8OEL - chains D and T of the 7 polymer chains in the assembly; structure by electron microscopy, 8.24 A resolution (very low resolution: no residue pairs are listed; an interface is given only as per-side residue counts).

# Chain D
Protein: Replication factor A
Source organism: Pyrococcus abyssi
UniProt: G8ZHS0 (G8ZHS0_PYRAB); residue numbers follow UniProt; this construct covers 3-358
Chain sequence (358 residues; row label = number of the first residue in the row):
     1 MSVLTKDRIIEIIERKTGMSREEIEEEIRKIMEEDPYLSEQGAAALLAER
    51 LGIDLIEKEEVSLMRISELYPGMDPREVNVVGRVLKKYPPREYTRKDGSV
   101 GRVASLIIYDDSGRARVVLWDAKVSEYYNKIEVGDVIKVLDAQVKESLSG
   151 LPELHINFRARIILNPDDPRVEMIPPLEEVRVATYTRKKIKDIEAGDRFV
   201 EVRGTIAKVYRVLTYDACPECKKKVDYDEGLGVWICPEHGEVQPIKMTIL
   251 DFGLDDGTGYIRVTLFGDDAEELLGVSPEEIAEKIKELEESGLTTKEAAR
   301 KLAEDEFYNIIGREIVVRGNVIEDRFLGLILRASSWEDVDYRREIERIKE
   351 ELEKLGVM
Not modelled in the structure: 1-61, 175-185
Sequence notes: initiating methionine (1); expression tag (2)
Ion coordination: Zn2+: Cys218, Cys221, Cys236, His239

# Chain T
Molecule: poly dT
Sequence (100 nucleotides; row label = number of the first residue in the row):
     1 TTTTTTTTTTTTTTTTTTTTTTTTTTTTTTTTTTTTTTTTTTTTTTTTTT
    51 TTTTTTTTTTTTTTTTTTTTTTTTTTTTTTTTTTTTTTTTTTTTTTTTTT
Not modelled in the structure: 15-29, 44-100

# How chain D and chain T interact
At this resolution (8 A) residue pairs are not listed: 21 residues of chain D and 9 of chain T lie at the interface.

# Summary
The interface between chain D and chain T involves 21 residues on one side and 9 on the other. Cys218(D),
Cys221(D), Cys236(D) and His239(D) form the Zn2+ site.
Chain D is Replication factor A (Pyrococcus abyssi) and chain T is poly dT; the structure, Condensed RPA-DNA
nucleoprotein filament, was determined by electron microscopy, deposited together with 8AAJ, 8AAS, 8C5Y, 8C5Z
and 8OEJ.
